3GX4 - chains X and Z of the 3 polymer chains in the assembly; structure by X-ray diffraction, 2.70 A resolution.

== Chain X ==
Molecule: Alkyltransferase-like protein 1
Organism: Schizosaccharomyces pombe
UniProtKB: Q9UTN9 (ATL1_SCHPO); numbering as in UniProt (aligned over 1-108)
Chain sequence (116 residues; numbered 1 to 116; the number before each row is that of its first residue):
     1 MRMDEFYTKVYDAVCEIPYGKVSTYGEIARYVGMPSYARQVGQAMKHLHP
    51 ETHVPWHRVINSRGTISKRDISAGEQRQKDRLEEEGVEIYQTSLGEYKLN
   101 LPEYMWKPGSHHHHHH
Unresolved in the structure: 109-116
Construct notes: expression tag (109-116)
Small-molecule neighbours: cobalt hexammine(III) (NCO): Arg-39, Gln-40, Gly-42, Gln-43
Swiss-Prot annotation at these positions:
  - site: Tyr-25 (Required for phosphate rotation/nucleotide flipping), Arg-39 (Arg finger, required for nucleotide flipping), Arg-69 (Critical for recognition of O(6)-alkylguanines, probes the electrostatic potential of the flipped base to distinguish between O(6)-alkylguanine and guanine)
  - mutagenesis: Arg-69 (R69A/F: Reduces discrimination of modified bases 10-100-fold and increases sensitivity toward alkylating agents)
From the paper describing this entry:
  - binding site for the 13-nt DNA strand: Trp-56, Ser-67, Arg-69
  - binding site for the 13-nt DNA strand (chain Z): Arg-39

== Chain Z ==
Molecule: 13-nt DNA strand
Sequence (13 nucleotides; each row starts with the number of its first residue):
   214 CTACTAGCCATGG

== Interface between chain X and chain Z ==
Residue-residue contacts (14):
  Met-3(X) / DA223(Z)  sugar contact
  Met-3(X) / DT224(Z)  phosphate contact
  Tyr-7(X) / DT224(Z)  phosphate contact
  Ser-36(X) / DC221(Z)  hydrogen bond to the phosphate
  Ser-36(X) / DC222(Z)  hydrogen bond to the phosphate
  Tyr-37(X) / DC222(Z)  phosphate contact
  Tyr-37(X) / DA223(Z)  hydrogen bond to the phosphate
  Arg-39(X) / DG220(Z)  hydrogen bond to the base
  Arg-39(X) / DC221(Z)  hydrogen bond to the base
  Arg-39(X) / DC222(Z)  base contact
  Gln-40(X) / DC222(Z)  hydrogen bond to the sugar
  Gln-40(X) / DA223(Z)  sugar contact
  Thr-92(X) / DT215(Z)  phosphate contact
  Leu-94(X) / DA216(Z)  phosphate contact
Other interface residues (no listed pair), chain X (9 interface residues in all): Ser-93

== In short ==
9 residues of chain X and 7 residues of chain Z are in contact, with 6 hydrogen bonds. Polar contacts include
Arg-39(X)/DG220(Z), Arg-39(X)/DC221(Z) and Gln-40(X)/DC222(Z). The paper reports a binding site for the 13-nt
DNA strand at Trp-56(X), Ser-67(X) and Arg-69(X); a binding site for the 13-nt DNA strand (chain Z) at
Arg-39(X).
Chain X is Alkyltransferase-like protein 1 (Schizosaccharomyces pombe) and chain Z is a 13-nt DNA strand; the
structure, Crystal Structure Analysis of S. Pombe ATL in complex with DNA, was determined by X-ray diffraction
together with 3GYH and 3GVA from the same study.
